Entry 1TWH (X-ray diffraction, 3.40 A resolution); this record covers chains A and K of the 10 polymer chains in the assembly.

# Chain A
Molecule: DNA-directed RNA polymerase II largest subunit
Organism: Saccharomyces cerevisiae
Notes: EC 2.7.7.6
UniProt: P04050 (RPB1_YEAST); numbering as in UniProt (aligned over 1-1733)
Sequence (1733 residues; numbered 1 to 1733; the number before each row is that of its first residue):
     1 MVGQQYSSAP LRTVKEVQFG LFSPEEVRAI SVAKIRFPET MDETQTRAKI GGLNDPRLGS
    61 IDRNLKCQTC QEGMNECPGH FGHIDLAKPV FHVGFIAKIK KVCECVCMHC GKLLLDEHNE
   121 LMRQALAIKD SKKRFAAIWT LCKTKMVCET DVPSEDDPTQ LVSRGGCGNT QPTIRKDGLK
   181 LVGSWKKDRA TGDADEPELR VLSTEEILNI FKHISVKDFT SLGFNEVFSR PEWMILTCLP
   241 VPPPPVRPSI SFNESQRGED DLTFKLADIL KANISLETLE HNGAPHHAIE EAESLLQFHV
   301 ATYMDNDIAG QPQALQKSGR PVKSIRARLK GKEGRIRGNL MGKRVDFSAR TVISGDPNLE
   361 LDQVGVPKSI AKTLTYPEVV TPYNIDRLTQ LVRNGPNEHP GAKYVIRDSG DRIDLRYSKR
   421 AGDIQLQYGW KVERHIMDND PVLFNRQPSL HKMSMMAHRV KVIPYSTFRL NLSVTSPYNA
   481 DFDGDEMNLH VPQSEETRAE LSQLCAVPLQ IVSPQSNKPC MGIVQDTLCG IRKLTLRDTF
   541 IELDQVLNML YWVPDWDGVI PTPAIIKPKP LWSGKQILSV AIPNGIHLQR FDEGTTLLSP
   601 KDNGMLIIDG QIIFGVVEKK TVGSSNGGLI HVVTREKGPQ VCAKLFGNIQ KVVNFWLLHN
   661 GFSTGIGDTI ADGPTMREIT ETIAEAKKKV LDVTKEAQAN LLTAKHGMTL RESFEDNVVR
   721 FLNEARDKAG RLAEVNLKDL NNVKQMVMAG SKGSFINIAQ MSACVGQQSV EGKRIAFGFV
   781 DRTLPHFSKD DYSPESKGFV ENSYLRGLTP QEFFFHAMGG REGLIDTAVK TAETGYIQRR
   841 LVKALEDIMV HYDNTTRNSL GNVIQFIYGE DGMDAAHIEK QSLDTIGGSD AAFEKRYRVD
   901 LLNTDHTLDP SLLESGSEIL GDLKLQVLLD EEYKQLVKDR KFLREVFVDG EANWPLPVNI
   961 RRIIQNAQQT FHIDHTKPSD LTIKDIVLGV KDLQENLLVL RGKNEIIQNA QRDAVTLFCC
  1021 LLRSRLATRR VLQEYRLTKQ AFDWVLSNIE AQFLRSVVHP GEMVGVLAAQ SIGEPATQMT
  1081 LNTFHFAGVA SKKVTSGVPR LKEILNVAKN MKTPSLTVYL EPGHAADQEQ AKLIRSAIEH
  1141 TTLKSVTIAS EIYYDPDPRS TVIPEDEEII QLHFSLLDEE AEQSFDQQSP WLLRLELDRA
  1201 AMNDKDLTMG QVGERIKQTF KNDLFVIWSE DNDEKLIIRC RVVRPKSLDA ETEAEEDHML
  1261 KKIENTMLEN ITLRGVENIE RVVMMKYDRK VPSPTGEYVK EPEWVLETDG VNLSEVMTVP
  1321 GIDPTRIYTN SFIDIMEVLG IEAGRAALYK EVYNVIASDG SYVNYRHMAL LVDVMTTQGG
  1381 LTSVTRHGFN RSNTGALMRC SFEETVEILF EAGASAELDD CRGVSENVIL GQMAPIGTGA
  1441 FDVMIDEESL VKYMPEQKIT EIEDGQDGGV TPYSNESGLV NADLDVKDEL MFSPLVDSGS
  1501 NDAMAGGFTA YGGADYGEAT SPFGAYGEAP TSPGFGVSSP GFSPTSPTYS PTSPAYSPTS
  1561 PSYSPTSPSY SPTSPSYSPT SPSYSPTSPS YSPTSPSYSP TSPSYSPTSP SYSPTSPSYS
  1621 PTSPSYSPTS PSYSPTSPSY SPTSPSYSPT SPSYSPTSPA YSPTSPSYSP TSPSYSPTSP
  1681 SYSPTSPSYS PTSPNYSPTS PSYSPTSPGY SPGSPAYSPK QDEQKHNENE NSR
Unresolved in the structure: 1-2, 249-260, 306-323, 328-345, 1082-1091, 1174-1175, 1177-1186, 1244-1253, 1386-1404, 1451-1733
Metal / ion sites: Zn2+ site 1: Cys67, Cys70, Cys77, His80; Zn2+ site 2: Cys107, Cys110, Cys148, Cys167; Mn2+ site 1: Asp481, Asp483, Asp485 (together with ATP); Mn2+ site 2: Asp481, Asp483 (together with ATP) (shared with 1 residue of chain B)
Ligand contacts: ATP: Asp481, Asp483, Asp485, Thr1080
UniProt features mapped onto this chain:
  - region: Pro248 to Asp260 (Lid loop), Asn306 to Lys323 (Rudder loop), Pro810 to Glu822 (Bridging helix)
  - binding site (Zn(2+)): Cys67, Cys70, Cys77, His80, Cys107, Cys110, Cys148, Cys167
  - binding site (Mg(2+)): Asp481, Asp483, Asp485
  - modified residue: Thr1471 (Phosphothreonine)
  - cross-link (Glycyl lysine isopeptide (Lys-Gly)): Lys695 (interchain with G-Cter in ubiquitin), Lys1246 (interchain with G-Cter in ubiquitin), Lys1350 (interchain with G-Cter in ubiquitin)
  - natural variant: Ser1653 to Pro1659 (deletion: In strain: A364A)
  - mutagenesis: Lys1246 (K1246R: Impairs ubiquitination during transcription stress)

# Chain K
Molecule: DNA-directed RNA polymerase II 13.6 kDa polypeptide
Organism: Saccharomyces cerevisiae
Notes: EC 2.7.7.6
UniProt: P38902 (RPB11_YEAST); numbering as in UniProt (aligned over 1-120)
Sequence (120 residues; row label = number of the first residue in the row):
     1 MNAPDRFELF LLGEGESKLK IDPDTKAPNA VVITFEKEDH TLGNLIRAEL LNDRKVLFAA
    61 YKVEHPFFAR FKLRIQTTEG YDPKDALKNA CNSIINKLGA LKTNFETEWN LQTLAADDAF
Unresolved in the structure: 115-120
UniProt features mapped onto this chain:
  - mutagenesis: Glu108 (E108G/V: Transcript termination readthrough; E108K: Transcript termination readthrough. Lethal), Leu111 (L111P: Transcript termination readthrough), Leu114 (L114P: Transcript termination readthrough)

# How chain A and chain K interact
Pairs across the interface - 30 pairs, chain A then chain K:
  Asp356(A) with His65(K), salt bridge
  Asn358(A) with Glu64(K); His65(K); Pro66(K)
  Pro367(A) with Asn2(K)
  Lys368(A) with Asn2(K), hydrogen bond (backbone-side chain)
  Ser369(A) with Asn2(K), hydrogen bond
  Pro464(A) with Asn2(K); Phe67(K), hydrophobic
  Tyr465(A) with Asn2(K); Pro4(K); Phe67(K), hydrophobic
  Ser466(A) with Asn2(K)
  Arg469(A) with Phe67(K)
  Asp544(A) with Arg47(K), hydrogen bond (backbone-side chain)
  Leu547(A) with Phe58(K), hydrophobic; Ala60(K)
  Asn548(A) with Arg47(K); Ala60(K); Tyr61(K), hydrogen bond (side chain-backbone)
  Tyr551(A) with Val32(K); Phe58(K), hydrophobic; Ala60(K), hydrophobic; Lys62(K), hydrogen bond (backbone-side chain); Lys72(K); Arg74(K)
  Trp552(A) with Lys62(K); Val63(K)
  Asp555(A) with Lys26(K), salt bridge
  Trp556(A) with Phe58(K), hydrophobic
Also at the interface, not in a pair above, chain A (22 interface residues in all): Ile370, Ile463, Gln545, Asp557, Gly558, Ile560
Also at the interface, not in a pair above, chain K (22 interface residues in all): Ala3, Ala27, Leu51, Leu57, Ala59, Phe68

# In short
Chain A and chain K each contribute 22 residues to their interface; the contacts include 5 hydrogen bonds and
2 salt bridges. Polar pairs include Asp356(A)-His65(K), Asp555(A)-Lys26(K) and Lys368(A)-Asn2(K). Bound to
chain A: ATP.
Here chain A is DNA-directed RNA polymerase II largest subunit and chain K is DNA-directed RNA polymerase II
13.6 kDa polypeptide, both from Saccharomyces cerevisiae. Entry 1TWH (RNA polymerase II complexed with 2'dATP)
was determined by X-ray diffraction (same publication as 1R9S, 1R9T, 1TWA, 1TWC, 1TWF and 1TWG).
